PDB entry 2X5U | X-ray diffraction, 3.00 A resolution | chains C and H of the 4 polymer chains in the assembly

== Chain C ==
Molecule: Photosynthetic reaction center cytochrome C subunit
From: Blastochloris viridis
Reference sequence: P07173 (CYCR_RHOVI); residues 1-336 here correspond to UniProt positions 21-356 (UniProt number = residue number + 20)
Chain sequence (336 residues; numbered 1 to 336; the number before each row is that of its first residue):
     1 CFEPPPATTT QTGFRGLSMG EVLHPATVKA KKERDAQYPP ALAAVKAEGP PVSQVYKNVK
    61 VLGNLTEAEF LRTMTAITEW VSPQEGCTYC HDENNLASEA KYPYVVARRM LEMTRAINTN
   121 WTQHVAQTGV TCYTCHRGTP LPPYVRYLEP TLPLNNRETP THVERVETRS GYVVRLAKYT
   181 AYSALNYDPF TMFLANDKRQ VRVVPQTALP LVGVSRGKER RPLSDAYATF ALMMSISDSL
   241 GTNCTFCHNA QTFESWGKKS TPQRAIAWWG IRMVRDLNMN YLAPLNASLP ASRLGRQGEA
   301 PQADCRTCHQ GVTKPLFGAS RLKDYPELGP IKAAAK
Not modelled in the structure: 333-336
Glycans and other covalent adducts: heme c (HEC) linked to Cys87, Cys90, Cys132, Cys135, Cys244, Cys247, Cys305, Cys308
Swiss-Prot annotation at these positions:
  - binding site (heme): Met74, Cys87, Cys90, His91, Met110, His124, Cys132, Cys135, His136, Met233, Cys244, Cys247, His248, Cys305, Cys308, His309
  - site: Cys1 (Not N-palmitoylated)
  - lipidation: Cys1 (S-diacylglycerol cysteine)

== Chain H ==
Molecule: Reaction center protein H chain
From: Blastochloris viridis
Reference sequence: P06008 (RCEH_RHOVI); numbering as in UniProt (aligned over 1-258)
Chain sequence (258 residues; each row starts with the number of its first residue):
     1 MYHGALAQHL DIAQLVWYAQ WLVIWTVVLL YLRREDRREG YPLVEPLGLV KLAPEDGQVY
    61 ELPYPKTFVL PHGGTVTVPR RRPETRELKL AQTDGFEGAP LQPTGNPLVD AVGPASYAER
   121 AEVVDATVDG KAKIVPLRVA TDFSIAEGDV DPRGLPVVAA DGVEAGTVTD LWVDRSEHYF
   181 RYLELSVAGS ARTALIPLGF CDVKKDKIVV TSILSEQFAN VPRLQSRDQI TLREEDKVSA
   241 YYAGGLLYAT PERAESLL
Not modelled in the structure: 46-60
Modified / non-standard residues: Met1 (n-formylmethionine; FME)
Swiss-Prot annotation at these positions:
  - modified residue: Met1 (N-formylmethionine)

== Interface between chain C and chain H ==
Residue-residue contacts - 10 pairs, chain C then chain H:
  Leu209(C) with Tyr2(H), hydrophobic; Ala5(H), hydrophobic
  Pro210(C) with Tyr2(H); His3(H), hydrogen bond (backbone-backbone)
  Leu211(C) with Tyr2(H), hydrophobic
  Val212(C) with Met1(H), hydrogen bond (backbone-backbone); Tyr2(H); His3(H)
  Ser215(C) with His3(H)
  Arg216(C) with His3(H)
Also at the interface, not in a pair above, chain C (8 interface residues in all): Thr207, Gly213
Also at the interface, not in a pair above, chain H (5 interface residues in all): Asp11

== Overview ==
8 residues of chain C face 5 of chain H across their interface; the contacts include 2 hydrogen bonds.
Backbone hydrogen bonds pair Pro210(C)-His3(H) and Val212(C)-Met1(H). UniProt lists 16 heme-binding residues
on chain C.
Here chain C is Photosynthetic reaction center cytochrome C subunit and chain H is Reaction center protein H
chain, both from Blastochloris viridis. Entry 2X5U (80 microsecond Laue diffraction snapshot from crystals of
a photosynthetic reaction centre without illumination) was determined by X-ray diffraction, deposited together
with 2X5V.
